5W1H - chains A and B; structure by X-ray diffraction, 1.99 A resolution.

[Chain A]
Name: LbaCas13a (C2c2)
Organism: Lachnospiraceae bacterium
Sequence (1440 residues; row label = number of the first residue in the row; numbers below 1 keep their minus sign (Ser-2 is residue -2)):
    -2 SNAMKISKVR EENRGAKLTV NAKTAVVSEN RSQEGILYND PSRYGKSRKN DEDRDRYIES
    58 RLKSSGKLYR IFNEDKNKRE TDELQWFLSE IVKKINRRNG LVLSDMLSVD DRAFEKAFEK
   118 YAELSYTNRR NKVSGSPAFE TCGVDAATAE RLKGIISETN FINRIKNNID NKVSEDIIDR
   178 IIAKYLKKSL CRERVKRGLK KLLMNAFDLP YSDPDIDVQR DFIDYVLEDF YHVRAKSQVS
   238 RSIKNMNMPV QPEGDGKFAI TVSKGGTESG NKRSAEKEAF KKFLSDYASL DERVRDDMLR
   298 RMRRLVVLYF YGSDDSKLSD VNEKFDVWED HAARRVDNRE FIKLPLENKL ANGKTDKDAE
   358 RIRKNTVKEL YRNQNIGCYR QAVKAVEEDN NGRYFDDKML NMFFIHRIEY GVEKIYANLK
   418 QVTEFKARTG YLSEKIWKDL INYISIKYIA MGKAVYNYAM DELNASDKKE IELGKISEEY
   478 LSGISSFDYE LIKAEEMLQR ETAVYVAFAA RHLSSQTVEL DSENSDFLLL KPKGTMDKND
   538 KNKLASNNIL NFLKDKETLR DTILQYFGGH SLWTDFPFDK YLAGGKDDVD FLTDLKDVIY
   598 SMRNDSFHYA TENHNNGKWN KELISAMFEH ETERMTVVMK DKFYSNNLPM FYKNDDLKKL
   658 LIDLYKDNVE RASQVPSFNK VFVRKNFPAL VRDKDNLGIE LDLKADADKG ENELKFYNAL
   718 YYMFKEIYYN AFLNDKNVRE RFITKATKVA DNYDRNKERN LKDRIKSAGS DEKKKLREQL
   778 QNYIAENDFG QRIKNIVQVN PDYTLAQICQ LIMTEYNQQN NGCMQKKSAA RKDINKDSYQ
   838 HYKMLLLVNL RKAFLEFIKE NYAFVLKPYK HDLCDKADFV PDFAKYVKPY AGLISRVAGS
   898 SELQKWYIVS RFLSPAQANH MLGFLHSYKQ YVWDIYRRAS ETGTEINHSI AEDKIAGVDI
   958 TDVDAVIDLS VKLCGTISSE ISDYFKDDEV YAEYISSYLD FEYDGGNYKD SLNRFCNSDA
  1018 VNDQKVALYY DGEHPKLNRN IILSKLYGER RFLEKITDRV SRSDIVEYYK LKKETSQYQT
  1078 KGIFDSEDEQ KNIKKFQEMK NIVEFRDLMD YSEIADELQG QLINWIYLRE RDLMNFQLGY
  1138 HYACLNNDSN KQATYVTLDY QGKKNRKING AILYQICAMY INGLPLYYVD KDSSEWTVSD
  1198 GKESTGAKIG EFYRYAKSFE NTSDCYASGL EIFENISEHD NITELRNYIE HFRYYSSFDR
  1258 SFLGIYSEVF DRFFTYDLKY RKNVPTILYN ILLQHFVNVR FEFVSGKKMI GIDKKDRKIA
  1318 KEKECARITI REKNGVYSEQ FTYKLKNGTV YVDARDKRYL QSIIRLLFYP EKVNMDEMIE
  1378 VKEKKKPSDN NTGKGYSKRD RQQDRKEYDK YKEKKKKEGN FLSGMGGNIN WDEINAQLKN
Disordered / not traced: -2 to 13, 72-77, 347-351, 609-610, 701-702, 750-778, 815-819, 827-838, 1312-1314, 1379-1437
What the authors report for this chain:
  - binding site for mature crRNA (chain B): Thr21, Arg270, Arg369, Tyr376, Glu406, Glu410, Phe422, Lys435, Gln927, Tyr928, Phe1293, Phe1300, Lys1320, Phe1338
  - catalytic residues: Trp325, Arg600, His605, Asn1232, Arg1243, His1248
  - mutagenesis - H605A: abolished catalytic activity
  - mutagenesis - H328A, K435A, K1320A: abolished catalytic activity on pre-crRNA
  - catalytic residues: His328, Lys435, Lys1305, Lys1320 (proposed by the authors, not directly observed)
  - mutagenesis - D1268A: decreased catalytic activity
  - mutagenesis - K432A, D1268A, K1305A: abolished catalytic activity (processing)
  - mutagenesis - W325A, N1232A: decreased catalytic activity (processing)

[Chain B]
Molecule: mature crRNA
Sequence (52 nucleotides; row label = number of the first residue in the row; note: 1 number in that range is skipped by the numbering (no residue carries it; nothing is unmodelled there); numbers below 1 keep their minus sign (A-28 is residue -28)):
   -28 AAGAUAGCCC AAGAAAGAGG GCAAUAAC
     1 CAGAUAUAGC CUGGUGGUUC AGGC
Disordered / not traced: 15-24

[Interface between chain A and chain B]
Pairs across the interface (197; chain A residue first):
  Lys14(A) - G-8(B)  phosphate contact
  Lys14(A) - C-7(B)  salt bridge to the phosphate
  Leu15(A) - G-9(B)  phosphate contact
  Leu15(A) - G-8(B)  phosphate contact
  Thr16(A) - G-8(B)  hydrogen bond to the phosphate
  Thr21(A) - G-8(B)  hydrogen bond to the sugar
  Thr21(A) - C-7(B)  sugar contact
  Thr21(A) - A-5(B)  hydrogen bond to the base
  Ala22(A) - A-5(B)  base contact
  Val23(A) - A-5(B)  base contact
  Arg127(A) - A-17(B)  hydrogen bond to the phosphate
  Arg127(A) - G-16(B)  salt bridge to the phosphate
  Lys129(A) - A-14(B)  base contact
  Arg189(A) - A-11(B)  salt bridge to the phosphate
  Arg189(A) - G-10(B)  salt bridge to the phosphate
  Arg231(A) - A-11(B)  salt bridge to the phosphate
  Ala232(A) - G-10(B)  sugar contact
  Gln235(A) - A-18(B)  hydrogen bond to the sugar
  Gln235(A) - A-17(B)  hydrogen bond to the sugar
  Val236(A) - G-10(B)  sugar contact
  Val236(A) - G-9(B)  sugar contact
  Arg238(A) - A-18(B)  hydrogen bond to the phosphate
  Arg238(A) - A-17(B)  salt bridge to the phosphate
  Ser239(A) - C-19(B)  hydrogen bond to the sugar
  Ser239(A) - A-18(B)  sugar contact
  Ser239(A) - G-10(B)  hydrogen bond to the base
  Ile240(A) - G-9(B)  sugar contact
  Asn242(A) - C-19(B)  sugar contact
  Met243(A) - C-19(B)  sugar contact
  Met243(A) - G-9(B)  base contact
  Met243(A) - G-8(B)  sugar contact
  Asn244(A) - C-20(B)  hydrogen bond to the sugar
  Met245(A) - A-5(B)  base contact
  Ser260(A) - C-19(B)  hydrogen bond to the phosphate
  Ser260(A) - A-18(B)  hydrogen bond to the phosphate
  Thr264(A) - A-17(B)  hydrogen bond to the phosphate
  Ser266(A) - A-17(B)  phosphate contact
  Ser266(A) - G-16(B)  hydrogen bond to the phosphate
  Gly267(A) - A-17(B)  phosphate contact
  Arg270(A) - A-18(B)  salt bridge to the phosphate
  Arg270(A) - A-17(B)  salt bridge to the phosphate
  Arg270(A) - G-16(B)  hydrogen bond to the base
  Lys274(A) - C-19(B)  salt bridge to the phosphate
  Arg332(A) - A-27(B)  base contact
  Arg332(A) - G-26(B)  hydrogen bond to the base
  Arg369(A) - A-13(B)  base contact
  Arg369(A) - G-12(B)  hydrogen bond to the base
  Arg369(A) - A-11(B)  base contact
  Ile373(A) - A-13(B)  base contact
  Tyr376(A) - A-15(B)  base contact
  Arg377(A) - A-15(B)  hydrogen bond to the base
  Arg377(A) - A-14(B)  sugar contact
  Arg377(A) - A-13(B)  salt bridge to the phosphate
  His403(A) - G-16(B)  base contact
  His403(A) - A-15(B)  base contact
  Arg404(A) - C-21(B)  salt bridge to the phosphate
  Arg404(A) - C-20(B)  salt bridge to the phosphate
  Glu406(A) - G-16(B)  base contact
  Glu406(A) - A-15(B)  hydrogen bond to the base
  Glu406(A) - A-13(B)  base contact
  Tyr407(A) - C-21(B)  hydrogen bond to the phosphate
  Glu410(A) - A-13(B)  base contact
  Glu410(A) - G-12(B)  hydrogen bond to the base
  Lys411(A) - G-22(B)  phosphate contact
  Lys411(A) - C-21(B)  salt bridge to the phosphate
  Lys417(A) - U-24(B)  base contact
  Lys417(A) - A-23(B)  salt bridge to the phosphate
  Phe422(A) - G-26(B)  stacking on the base
  Phe422(A) - A-25(B)  phosphate contact
  Lys423(A) - A-25(B)  salt bridge to the phosphate
  Lys432(A) - G-26(B)  salt bridge to the phosphate
  Lys435(A) - A-27(B)  salt bridge to the phosphate
  Tyr440(A) - C-21(B)  phosphate contact
  Tyr440(A) - C-20(B)  hydrogen bond to the phosphate
  Ile443(A) - C-21(B)  sugar contact
  Lys444(A) - C-21(B)  phosphate contact
  Lys444(A) - C-20(B)  salt bridge to the phosphate
  Lys450(A) - A-5(B)  phosphate contact
  Lys450(A) - U-4(B)  salt bridge to the phosphate
  Ser483(A) - A-5(B)  base contact
  Tyr486(A) - A-5(B)  phosphate contact
  Tyr486(A) - U-4(B)  phosphate contact
  Glu487(A) - A-6(B)  hydrogen bond to the sugar
  Glu487(A) - A-5(B)  sugar contact
  Lys490(A) - A-6(B)  phosphate contact
  Lys490(A) - A-5(B)  salt bridge to the phosphate
  Lys490(A) - U-4(B)  sugar contact
  Lys490(A) - A-3(B)  phosphate contact
  Met494(A) - A-2(B)  phosphate contact
  Arg497(A) - A-3(B)  phosphate contact
  Lys639(A) - U5(B)  phosphate contact
  Lys639(A) - A6(B)  salt bridge to the phosphate
  Ser642(A) - U7(B)  hydrogen bond to the base
  Asn643(A) - U7(B)  base contact
  Asn644(A) - U7(B)  base contact
  Arg668(A) - A4(B)  salt bridge to the phosphate
  Arg668(A) - U5(B)  salt bridge to the phosphate
  Gln671(A) - C1(B)  hydrogen bond to the base
  Gln671(A) - A2(B)  sugar contact
  Val672(A) - G3(B)  sugar contact
  Pro673(A) - G3(B)  phosphate contact
  Ser674(A) - G3(B)  hydrogen bond to the phosphate
  Ser674(A) - A4(B)  phosphate contact
  Asn676(A) - A4(B)  hydrogen bond to the sugar
  Lys677(A) - G3(B)  salt bridge to the phosphate
  Val680(A) - C11(B)  phosphate contact
  Val680(A) - U12(B)  phosphate contact
  Arg681(A) - A8(B)  sugar contact
  Arg681(A) - G9(B)  phosphate contact
  Asn683(A) - U12(B)  hydrogen bond to the phosphate
  Leu711(A) - A8(B)  base contact
  Asn715(A) - U7(B)  hydrogen bond to the phosphate
  Asn715(A) - A8(B)  hydrogen bond to the phosphate
  Tyr719(A) - A6(B)  phosphate contact
  Lys722(A) - A4(B)  sugar contact
  Lys722(A) - U5(B)  salt bridge to the phosphate
  Lys722(A) - A6(B)  salt bridge to the phosphate
  Tyr726(A) - A4(B)  hydrogen bond to the phosphate
  Met810(A) - C1(B)  sugar contact
  Met810(A) - A2(B)  sugar contact
  Tyr813(A) - C1(B)  sugar contact
  Asn814(A) - C1(B)  hydrogen bond to the sugar
  Cys820(A) - A-2(B)  base contact
  Cys820(A) - C-1(B)  hydrogen bond to the sugar
  Met821(A) - A-23(B)  base contact
  Met821(A) - A-3(B)  base contact
  Met821(A) - A-2(B)  hydrogen bond to the sugar
  Met821(A) - C-1(B)  sugar contact
  Gln822(A) - U-24(B)  hydrogen bond to the base
  Lys823(A) - C1(B)  salt bridge to the phosphate
  Lys840(A) - A2(B)  salt bridge to the phosphate
  Lys840(A) - G13(B)  base contact
  Met841(A) - G13(B)  base contact
  Pro912(A) - U5(B)  base contact
  Ala913(A) - U5(B)  base contact
  Asn916(A) - A4(B)  sugar contact
  Asn916(A) - U5(B)  phosphate contact
  Ser924(A) - A2(B)  base contact
  Gln927(A) - A-6(B)  hydrogen bond to the base
  Tyr928(A) - A-6(B)  stacking on the base
  Asp931(A) - A-6(B)  base contact
  Arg935(A) - A-6(B)  base contact
  Val968(A) - U5(B)  sugar contact
  Gly972(A) - A6(B)  hydrogen bond to the base
  Thr973(A) - A6(B)  hydrogen bond to the base
  Arg1036(A) - A6(B)  hydrogen bond to the sugar
  Gln1076(A) - A8(B)  base contact
  Ile1090(A) - A8(B)  base contact
  Phe1093(A) - A8(B)  base contact
  Gln1094(A) - A8(B)  hydrogen bond to the sugar
  Lys1097(A) - A8(B)  phosphate contact
  Asn1098(A) - G9(B)  hydrogen bond to the sugar
  Arg1103(A) - U7(B)  salt bridge to the phosphate
  Arg1103(A) - A8(B)  salt bridge to the phosphate
  Arg1103(A) - G9(B)  base contact
  Leu1125(A) - A-3(B)  phosphate contact
  Arg1128(A) - A-3(B)  salt bridge to the phosphate
  Phe1267(A) - A-27(B)  sugar contact
  Phe1267(A) - G-26(B)  phosphate contact
  Phe1267(A) - A-25(B)  sugar contact
  Asp1268(A) - A-28(B)  hydrogen bond to the sugar
  Lys1276(A) - G-22(B)  sugar contact
  Lys1276(A) - U-4(B)  base contact
  Tyr1277(A) - U-4(B)  phosphate contact
  Tyr1277(A) - A-3(B)  hydrogen bond to the phosphate
  Arg1278(A) - A-27(B)  phosphate contact
  Arg1278(A) - G-26(B)  salt bridge to the phosphate
  Lys1279(A) - A-25(B)  hydrogen bond to the sugar
  Lys1279(A) - U-24(B)  salt bridge to the phosphate
  Lys1279(A) - A-23(B)  hydrogen bond to the phosphate
  Lys1279(A) - G-22(B)  salt bridge to the phosphate
  Asn1280(A) - A-2(B)  hydrogen bond to the sugar
  Pro1282(A) - A-25(B)  base contact
  Thr1283(A) - A-25(B)  base contact
  Thr1283(A) - U-24(B)  sugar contact
  Ile1284(A) - A-2(B)  sugar contact
  Asn1287(A) - A-2(B)  phosphate contact
  Asn1287(A) - C-1(B)  hydrogen bond to the phosphate
  Phe1293(A) - C10(B)  sugar contact
  Phe1293(A) - C11(B)  base contact
  Phe1300(A) - G-26(B)  sugar contact
  Phe1300(A) - A-25(B)  base contact
  Ser1302(A) - A-28(B)  hydrogen bond to the base
  Lys1305(A) - A-28(B)  sugar contact
  Lys1320(A) - A-28(B)  hydrogen bond to the phosphate
  Glu1321(A) - A-28(B)  sugar contact
  Cys1322(A) - A-28(B)  base contact
  Ala1323(A) - A-28(B)  base contact
  Ala1323(A) - A-27(B)  sugar contact
  Phe1338(A) - C10(B)  phosphate contact
  Phe1338(A) - C11(B)  base contact
  Thr1339(A) - C11(B)  hydrogen bond to the sugar
  Thr1339(A) - U12(B)  sugar contact
  Tyr1340(A) - C11(B)  sugar contact
  Lys1341(A) - U12(B)  phosphate contact
  Lys1341(A) - G13(B)  phosphate contact
  Arg1352(A) - C10(B)  salt bridge to the phosphate
Also at the interface, not in a pair above, chain A (147 interface residues in all): Lys20, Tyr123, Lys185, Ser186, Tyr222, Pro246, Thr258, Gly262, Tyr413, Asn415, Tyr428, Asp436, Lys682, Glu723, Thr1072, Lys1091, Leu1275, Gln1291, Phe1298, Val1301, Gln1337, Ala1351

[Overview]
147 residues of chain A and 41 residues of chain B are in contact; the contacts include 50 hydrogen bonds, 35
salt bridges and 2 aromatic stacking contacts. Polar pairs include Thr21(A)-A-5(B), Ser239(A)-G-10(B) and
Arg270(A)-G-16(B). From the paper: catalytic residues Trp325(A), Arg600(A) and His605(A) among others; H328A,
K435A and K1320A of chain A abolish catalytic activity on pre-crRNA; 9 substitutions were tested in all.
Here chain A is LbaCas13a (C2c2) (Lachnospiraceae bacterium) and chain B is mature crRNA. Entry 5W1H (Crystal
structure of LbaCas13a (C2c2) bound to mature crRNA (24-nt spacer)) was determined by X-ray diffraction (same
publication as 5W1I and 5WLH).
